PDB entry 1A6Y | X-ray diffraction, 2.30 A resolution | chains D and B of the 4 polymer chains in the assembly

== Chain D ==
Molecule: 20-nt DNA strand
Sequence (20 nucleotides; each row starts with the number of its first residue):
   621 CTGACCTAGT GACCTAGTTG

== Chain B ==
Protein: Orphan nuclear receptor NR1D1
From: Homo sapiens
Notes: fragment: dna binding domain consists of residues a 101 to a 164, b 101 to b 164; engineered mutation(s): H116L
UniProtKB: P20393 (NR1D1_HUMAN); the construct lacks a stretch of the UniProt sequence, so the offset changes along the chain: 92-133 = UniProt 123-164; 134-184 = UniProt 166-216
Amino-acid sequence (94 residues; each row starts with the number of its first residue):
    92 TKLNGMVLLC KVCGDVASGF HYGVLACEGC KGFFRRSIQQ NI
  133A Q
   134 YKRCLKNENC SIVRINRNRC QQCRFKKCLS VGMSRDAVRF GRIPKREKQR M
Not modelled in the structure: 92-95, 179-184
Sequence notes: cloning artifact (116)
Curated features (UniProtKB/Swiss-Prot):
  - DNA-binding region: Val98 to Phe173 (Nuclear receptor)
  - zinc finger (NR C4-type): Cys101 to Cys121, Cys137 to Cys161
  - modified residue (N6-acetyllysine): Lys159, Lys160
Bound ions: Zn2+ site 1: Cys101, Cys104, Cys118, Cys121; Zn2+ site 2: Cys137, Cys143, Cys153, Cys156

== Chain D / chain B interface ==
Residue-residue contacts (20):
  DC621(D) with Gln154(B), hydrogen bond to the phosphate
  DT622(D) with Phe124(B), phosphate contact; Arg127(B), salt bridge to the phosphate; Asn151(B), hydrogen bond to the phosphate; Gln154(B), hydrogen bond to the phosphate
  DG623(D) with Glu119(B), sugar contact; Gly120(B), phosphate contact; Arg127(B), hydrogen bond to the base; Arg150(B), salt bridge to the phosphate; Asn151(B), hydrogen bond to the phosphate; Arg157(B), salt bridge to the phosphate
  DA624(D) with Glu119(B), base contact
  DC625(D) with Glu119(B), hydrogen bond to the base
  DT630(D) with Phe173(B), phosphate contact; Gly174(B), hydrogen bond to the base
  DG631(D) with Phe173(B), sugar contact; Gly174(B), sugar contact
  DA632(D) with Pro177(B), phosphate contact
  DC633(D) with Pro177(B), phosphate contact; Lys178(B), phosphate contact
Other interface residues (no listed pair), chain B (13 interface residues in all): Arg175

== Summary ==
Chain D and chain B form an interface of 9 and 13 residues respectively; the contacts include 7 hydrogen bonds
and 3 salt bridges. Polar pairs include DG623(D)-Arg127(B), DC625(D)-Glu119(B) and DT630(D)-Gly174(B). Curated
annotation (UniProt) lists a DNA-binding region on chain B.
Chain D is a 20-nt DNA strand and chain B is Orphan nuclear receptor NR1D1 (Homo sapiens); the structure,
Reverba orphan nuclear receptor/DNA complex, was determined by X-ray diffraction.
